Entry 4B3O (X-ray diffraction, 3.30 A resolution); this record covers chains A and R of the 4 polymer chains in the assembly.

== Chain A ==
Molecule: Reverse transcriptase/ribonuclease H
From: Human immunodeficiency virus 1
Notes: EC 2.7.7.49, 2.7.7.7, 3.1.26.13, 3.4.23.16, 3.1.13.2
Reference sequence: P04585 (POL_HV1H2); residues 1-560 here correspond to UniProt positions 588-1147 (UniProt number = residue number + 587)
Chain sequence (560 residues; numbered 1 to 560; the number before each row is that of its first residue):
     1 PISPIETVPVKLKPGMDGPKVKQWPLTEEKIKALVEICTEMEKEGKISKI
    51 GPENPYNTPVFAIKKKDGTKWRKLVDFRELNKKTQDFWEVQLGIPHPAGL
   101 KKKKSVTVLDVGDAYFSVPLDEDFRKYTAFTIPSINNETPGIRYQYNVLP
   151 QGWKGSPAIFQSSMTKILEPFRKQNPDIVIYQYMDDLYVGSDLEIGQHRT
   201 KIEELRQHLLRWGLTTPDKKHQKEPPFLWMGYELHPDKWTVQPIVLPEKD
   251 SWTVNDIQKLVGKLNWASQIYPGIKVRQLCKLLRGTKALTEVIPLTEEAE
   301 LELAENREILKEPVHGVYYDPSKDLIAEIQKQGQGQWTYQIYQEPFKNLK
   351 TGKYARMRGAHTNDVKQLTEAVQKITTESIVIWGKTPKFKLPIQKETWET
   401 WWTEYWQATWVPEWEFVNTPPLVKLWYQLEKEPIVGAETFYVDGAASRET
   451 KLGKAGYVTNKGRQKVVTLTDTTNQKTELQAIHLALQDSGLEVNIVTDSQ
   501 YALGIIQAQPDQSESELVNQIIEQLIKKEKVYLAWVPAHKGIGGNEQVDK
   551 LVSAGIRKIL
Not modelled in the structure: 1-3, 62-74, 557-560
Sequence notes: engineered mutation Gly68 (Ser655 in P04585), Lys83 (Arg670 in P04585), Val411 (Ile998 in P04585), Ser447 (Asn1034 in P04585), Lys461 (Arg1048 in P04585), His483 (Tyr1070 in P04585), Ile559 (Val1146 in P04585)
Small-molecule neighbours: dmp-266 (EFZ; (-)-6-chloro-4-cyclopropylethynyl-4-trifluoromethyl-1,4-dihydro-2H-3,1-benzoxazin-2-one): Leu100, Lys101, Lys103, Val106, Val179, Tyr181, Tyr188, Val189, Gly190, Phe227, Trp229, Leu234, His235, Pro236, Tyr318
UniProt features mapped onto this chain:
  - region: Phe227 to His235 (RT 'primer grip')
  - motif: Trp398 to Trp414 (Tryptophan repeat motif)
  - binding site (Mg(2+)): Asp110, Asp185, Asp186, Asp443, Glu478, Asp498, Asp549
  - site: Trp401 (Essential for RT p66/p51 heterodimerization), Trp414 (Essential for RT p66/p51 heterodimerization), Phe440, Tyr441 (Cleavage), Leu560 (Cleavage)
What the authors report for this chain:
  - catalytic residues: Asp498 (citing earlier work)
  - conformationally variable residues (helix shift, loop rearrangement, order/disorder transition): Ala62 to Leu74, Arg356 to Asp364, Asp364 to Gly384, Trp398 to Trp414, Ser499 to Ala508, Gln509 to Glu514
  - mutagenesis - G333D, G333E, G335C, G335D, A360I, A360V, Q509L: decreased catalytic activity (citing earlier work)
  - binding site for the 24-nt DNA strand: Lys366, Trp406, Gln407

== Chain R ==
Molecule: 27-nt RNA strand
Sequence (27 nucleotides; numbered 1 to 27; the number before each row is that of its first residue):
     1 AUGAXGGCCACAAUAACUAUAGGCAUA
Not modelled in the structure: 1-3
Modified residues: 3DR (1',2'-dideoxyribofuranose-5'-phosphate) at position 5

== Chain A / chain R interface ==
Pairs across the interface (22):
  Gln23(A) - A4(R)  base contact
  Trp24(A) - A4(R)  base contact
  Pro59(A) - A4(R)  base contact
  Leu92(A) - C9(R)  hydrogen bond to the sugar
  Leu92(A) - A10(R)  sugar contact
  Gly93(A) - A10(R)  sugar contact
  Asn265(A) - C11(R)  hydrogen bond to the sugar
  Asn265(A) - A12(R)  hydrogen bond to the sugar
  Cys280(A) - A13(R)  sugar contact
  Cys280(A) - U14(R)  phosphate contact
  Leu283(A) - A13(R)  sugar contact
  Leu283(A) - U14(R)  sugar contact
  Arg284(A) - U14(R)  salt bridge to the phosphate
  Arg284(A) - A15(R)  salt bridge to the phosphate
  Thr286(A) - A15(R)  sugar contact
  Lys353(A) - A12(R)  sugar contact
  Lys374(A) - A12(R)  salt bridge to the phosphate
  Arg448(A) - U26(R)  hydrogen bond to the sugar
  Asn474(A) - A25(R)  sugar contact
  Gln475(A) - G23(R)  base contact
  Gln475(A) - C24(R)  base contact
  His539(A) - A25(R)  salt bridge to the phosphate
Other interface residues (no listed pair), chain A (26 interface residues in all): Val21, Lys22, Gln91, Ile94, Val261, Gly285, Arg358, Ala446, Gln500, Ala538
Other interface residues (no listed pair), chain R (13 interface residues in all): U18

== Summary ==
The interface between chain A and chain R involves 26 residues on one side and 13 on the other, with 4
hydrogen bonds and 4 salt bridges. Polar contacts include Leu92(A)-C9(R), Asn265(A)-C11(R) and
Asn265(A)-A12(R). The paper reports the catalytic residue Asp498(A); G333D, G333E and G335C of chain A, among
others, reduce catalytic activity; 7 substitutions were tested in all.
Here chain A is Reverse transcriptase/ribonuclease H (Human immunodeficiency virus 1) and chain R is a 27-nt
RNA strand. Entry 4B3O (Structures of HIV-1 RT and RNA-DNA Complex Reveal a Unique RT Conformation and
Substrate Interface) was determined by X-ray diffraction, deposited together with 4B3P and 4B3Q.
